8I4L - chains C and G of the 7 polymer chains in the assembly; structure by electron microscopy, 3.23 A resolution.

# Chain C (and G)
Molecule: The capsid protein(gp 19) of P-SCSP1u
Source organism: Prochlorococcus phage P-SCSP1u
Notes: chain G of this document is another copy of the same molecule, construct and numbering; everything in this record applies to it too
Amino-acid sequence (328 residues; numbered 1 to 328; the number before each row is that of its first residue):
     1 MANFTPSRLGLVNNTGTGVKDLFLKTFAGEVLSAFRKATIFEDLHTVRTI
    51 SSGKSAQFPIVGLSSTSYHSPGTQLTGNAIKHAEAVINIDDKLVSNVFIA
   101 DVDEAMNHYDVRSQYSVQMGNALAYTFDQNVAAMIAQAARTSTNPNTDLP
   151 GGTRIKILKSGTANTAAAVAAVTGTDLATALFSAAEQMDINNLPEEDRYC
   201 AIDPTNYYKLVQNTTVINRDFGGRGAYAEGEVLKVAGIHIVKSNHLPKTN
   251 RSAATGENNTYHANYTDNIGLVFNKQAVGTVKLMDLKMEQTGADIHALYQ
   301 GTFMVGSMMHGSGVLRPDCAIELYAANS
Unresolved in the structure: 1

# Chain C / chain G interface
Contacting residue pairs - 38 pairs, chain C then chain G:
  N3(C) - Q74(G)
  N3(C) - T76(G)
  F4(C) - L75(G)
  F4(C) - T76(G)
  T5(C) - T76(G)
  T5(C) - G77(G)
  L11(C) - H82(G)
  V12(C) - H82(G)
  N13(C) - K81(G)
  N13(C) - H82(G)  hydrogen bond (backbone-backbone)
  N13(C) - P145(G)  hydrogen bond (side chain-backbone)
  N13(C) - N146(G)
  N13(C) - T147(G)  hydrogen bond (side chain-backbone)
  N14(C) - A79(G)
  L22(C) - Q57(G)
  L22(C) - H82(G)
  L22(C) - E84(G)
  L24(C) - Q57(G)
  D101(C) - K92(G)  salt bridge
  V102(C) - M309(G)  hydrophobic
  A105(C) - S51(G)
  M106(C) - G53(G)
  M106(C) - I89(G)  hydrophobic
  M106(C) - L283(G)  hydrophobic
  M106(C) - M309(G)  hydrophobic
  N107(C) - S52(G)
  D294(C) - T291(G)
  D294(C) - G292(G)  hydrogen bond (side chain-backbone)
  D294(C) - A293(G)
  D294(C) - D294(G)  hydrogen bond (side chain-backbone)
  H296(C) - E289(G)
  A297(C) - T291(G)
  A297(C) - V305(G)
  L298(C) - I295(G)  hydrophobic
  L298(C) - Y299(G)
  L298(C) - F303(G)  hydrophobic
  Q300(C) - K92(G)
  Q300(C) - V305(G)
Interface residues without a listed pair, chain C (23 interface residues in all): P6, S7, L9, H108
Interface residues without a listed pair, chain G (34 interface residues in all): K54, N78, I80, A83, M284, S307

# Summary
Chain C and chain G form an interface of 23 and 34 residues respectively; the contacts include 5 hydrogen
bonds and 1 salt bridge. Polar contacts include D101(C)-K92(G), N13(C)-P145(G) and N13(C)-T147(G).
Both chains are the capsid protein(gp 19) of P-SCSP1u (Prochlorococcus phage P-SCSP1u). Entry 8I4L (Capsid
structure of the Cyanophage P-SCSP1u) was determined by electron microscopy (same publication as 8I4M).
